PDB entry 3KLF | X-ray diffraction, 3.15 A resolution | chains A and C of the 4 polymer chains in the assembly

# Chain A
Molecule: Reverse transcriptase/ribonuclease H
Source organism: Human immunodeficiency virus type 1
Notes: EC 2.7.7.49, 2.7.7.7, 3.1.26.4
UniProt: P03366 (POL_HV1B1); residues 1-555 here correspond to UniProt positions 600-1154 (UniProt number = residue number + 599)
Amino-acid sequence (557 residues; row label = number of the first residue in the row; numbers below 1 keep their minus sign (Met-1 is residue -1)):
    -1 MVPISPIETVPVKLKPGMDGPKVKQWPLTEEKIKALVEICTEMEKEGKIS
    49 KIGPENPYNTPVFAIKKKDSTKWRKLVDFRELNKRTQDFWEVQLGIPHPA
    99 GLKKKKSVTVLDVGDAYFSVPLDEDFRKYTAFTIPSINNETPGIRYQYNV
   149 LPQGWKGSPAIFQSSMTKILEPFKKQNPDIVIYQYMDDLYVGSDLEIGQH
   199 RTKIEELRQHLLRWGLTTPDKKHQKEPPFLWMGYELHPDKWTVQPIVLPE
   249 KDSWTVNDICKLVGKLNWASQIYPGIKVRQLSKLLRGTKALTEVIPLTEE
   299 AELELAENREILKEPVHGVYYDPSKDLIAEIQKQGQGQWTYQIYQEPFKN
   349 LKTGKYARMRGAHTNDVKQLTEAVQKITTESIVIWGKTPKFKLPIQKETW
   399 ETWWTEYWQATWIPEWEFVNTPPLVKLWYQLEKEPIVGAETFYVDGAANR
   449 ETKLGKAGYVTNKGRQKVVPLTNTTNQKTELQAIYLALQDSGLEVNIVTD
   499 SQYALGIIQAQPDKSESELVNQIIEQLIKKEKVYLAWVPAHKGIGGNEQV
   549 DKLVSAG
Unresolved in the structure: -1 to 1, 555
Differences from the reference sequence: expression tag (-1 to 0); engineered mutation Cys258 (Gln857 in P03366), Ser280 (Cys879 in P03366)
Ion coordination: Mg2+ site 1: Asp110, Val111, Asp185 (together with ZP4); Mg2+ site 2: Asp443, Asp498
Small-molecule neighbours: ZP4 ([[[[(2R,3S,4R,5R)-5-(6-aminopurin-9-yl)-3,4-dihydroxy-oxolan-2-yl]methoxy-hydroxy-phosphoryl]oxy-hydroxy-phosphoryl]oxy-hydroxy-phosphoryl] [(2S,3S,5R)-3-azido-5-(5-methyl-2,4-dioxo-pyrimidin-1-yl)oxolan-2-yl]methyl hydrogen phosphate): Lys65, Arg72, Asp110, Val111, Gly112, Asp113, Ala114, Tyr115, Phe116, Gln151, Met184, Asp185, Lys219, Lys220, His221
UniProt features mapped onto this chain:
  - region: Phe227 to His235 (RT 'primer grip')
  - motif: Trp398 to Trp414 (Tryptophan repeat motif)
  - binding site (Mg(2+)): Asp110, Asp185, Asp186, Asp443, Glu478, Asp498, Asp549
  - site: Trp401 (Essential for RT p66/p51 heterodimerization), Trp414 (Essential for RT p66/p51 heterodimerization), Phe440, Tyr441 (Cleavage)

# Chain C
Molecule: 27-nt DNA strand
Sequence (27 nucleotides; row label = number of the first residue in the row):
   701 ATGCATGGCGCCCGAACAGGGACTGTG
Unresolved in the structure: 701-702, 726-727

# How chain A and chain C interact
Contacting residue pairs (44; chain A residue first):
  Trp24(A) with DG703(C), base contact; DC704(C), sugar contact
  Pro25(A) with DG703(C), base contact
  Phe61(A) with DC704(C), sugar contact; DA705(C), sugar contact
  Leu74(A) with DA705(C), base contact
  Val75(A) with DA705(C), sugar contact
  Asp76(A) with DA705(C), sugar contact
  Arg78(A) with DC704(C), salt bridge to the phosphate; DA705(C), salt bridge to the phosphate; DT706(C), phosphate contact
  Asn81(A) with DT706(C), sugar contact
  Glu89(A) with DG707(C), phosphate contact; DG708(C), phosphate contact
  Gln91(A) with DG708(C), sugar contact
  Leu92(A) with DC709(C), sugar contact
  Ile94(A) with DG708(C), base contact; DC709(C), sugar contact
  Gln151(A) with DA705(C), base contact
  Gly152(A) with DA705(C), base contact; DT706(C), sugar contact
  Lys154(A) with DT706(C), phosphate contact; DG707(C), phosphate contact
  Pro157(A) with DG707(C), sugar contact
  Tyr183(A) with DG707(C), hydrogen bond to the base; DG708(C), base contact
  Asn265(A) with DC711(C), sugar contact
  Ser280(A) with DC712(C), phosphate contact; DC713(C), hydrogen bond to the phosphate
  Arg284(A) with DC713(C), salt bridge to the phosphate; DG714(C), phosphate contact
  Gly285(A) with DG714(C), hydrogen bond to the phosphate
  Lys353(A) with DC711(C), phosphate contact; DC712(C), salt bridge to the phosphate
  Arg356(A) with DC711(C), salt bridge to the phosphate; DC712(C), phosphate contact
  Lys374(A) with DC711(C), salt bridge to the phosphate
  Arg448(A) with DC723(C), base contact; DT724(C), hydrogen bond to the sugar
  Glu449(A) with DG725(C), phosphate contact
  Asn474(A) with DC723(C), phosphate contact
  Gln500(A) with DG721(C), phosphate contact; DA722(C), phosphate contact
  His539(A) with DC723(C), salt bridge to the phosphate
Other interface residues (no listed pair), chain A (37 interface residues in all): Gly93, Trp153, Val276, Lys281, Leu283, Thr286, Ala355, Gln475

# In short
Chain A and chain C form an interface of 37 and 16 residues respectively, with 4 hydrogen bonds and 7 salt
bridges. Polar pairs include Tyr183(A)-DG707(C), Arg448(A)-DT724(C) and Ser280(A)-DC713(C). Chain A binds
compound ZP4. From UniProt: 7 Mg2+-binding residues on chain A.
Chain A is Reverse transcriptase/ribonuclease H (Human immunodeficiency virus type 1) and chain C is a 27-nt
DNA strand; the structure, Crystal structure of wild-type HIV-1 Reverse Transcriptase crosslinked to a DSDNA
with a bound excision product ..., was determined by X-ray diffraction, deposited together with 3KLE, 3KLG,
3KLH and 3KLI.
